PDB entry 7WBV | electron microscopy, 4.10 A resolution (low resolution: residue-level contacts below are approximate; hydrogen-bond / salt-bridge calls are withheld) | chains N and a of the 26 polymer chains in the assembly

Chain N:
Molecule: 198-nt DNA strand
Sequence (198 nucleotides; row label = number of the first residue in the row; numbers below 1 keep their minus sign (DG-125 is residue -125)):
  -125 GCTTACGTCA GTCTGGCCAT CTTTGTGTTT GGTGTGTTTG GGTGGTGGCC GTTTTCGTTG
   -65 TTTTTTTCTG TCTCGTGCCT GGTGTCTTGG GTGTAATCCC CTTGGCGGTT AAAACGCGGG
    -5 GGACAGCGCG TACGTGCGTT TAAGCGGTGC TAGAGCTGTC TACGACCAAT TGAGCGGCCT
    55 CGGCACCGGG ATTCTGAT
Disordered / not traced: -125 to -87, -68 to -64

Chain a:
Molecule: Histone H3.3
Source organism: Homo sapiens
UniProtKB: P84243 (H33_HUMAN); residues 0-135 here correspond to UniProt positions 1-136 (UniProt number = residue number + 1)
Sequence (139 residues; row label = number of the first residue in the row; numbers below 1 keep their minus sign (Gly-3 is residue -3)):
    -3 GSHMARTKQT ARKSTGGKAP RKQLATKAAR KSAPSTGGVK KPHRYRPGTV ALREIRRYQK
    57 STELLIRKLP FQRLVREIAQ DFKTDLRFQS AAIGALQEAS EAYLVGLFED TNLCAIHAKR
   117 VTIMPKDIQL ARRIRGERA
Disordered / not traced: -3 to 37, 135
Differences from the reference sequence: expression tag (-3 to -1)
UniProt features mapped onto this chain:
  - site: Ser31 (Interaction with ZMYND11)
  - modified residue: Arg2 (Asymmetric dimethylarginine), Thr3 (Phosphothreonine), Lys4 (Allysine), Gln5 (5-glutamyl dopamine), Thr6 (Phosphothreonine), Arg8 (Citrulline), Lys9 (N6,N6,N6-trimethyllysine), Ser10 (ADP-ribosylserine), Thr11 (Phosphothreonine), Lys14 (N6-(2-hydroxyisobutyryl)lysine), Arg17 (Asymmetric dimethylarginine), Lys18 (N6-(2-hydroxyisobutyryl)lysine), Lys23 (N6-(2-hydroxyisobutyryl)lysine), Arg26 (Citrulline), Lys27 (N6,N6,N6-trimethyllysine), Ser28 (ADP-ribosylserine), Ser31 (Phosphoserine), Lys36 (N6,N6,N6-trimethyllysine), Lys37 (N6-methyllysine), Tyr41 (Phosphotyrosine) and 9 more in UniProt
  - lipidation: Lys18 (N6-decanoyllysine)

How chain N and chain a interact:
Residue-residue contacts (16; chain N residue first):
  DG8(N) - Pro43(a)
  DT9(N) - Pro43(a)
  DT9(N) - Gly44(a)
  DT9(N) - Val46(a)
  DG10(N) - His39(a)
  DG10(N) - Arg40(a)
  DA17(N) - Arg63(a)
  DA17(N) - Leu65(a)
  DA17(N) - Pro66(a)
  DA17(N) - Arg69(a)
  DG18(N) - Arg63(a)
  DG18(N) - Lys64(a)
  DG18(N) - Leu65(a)
  DA26(N) - Arg83(a)
  DG27(N) - Asp81(a)
  DG27(N) - Arg83(a)
Other interface residues (no listed pair), chain N (8 interface residues in all): DC-2
Other interface residues (no listed pair), chain a (17 interface residues in all): Tyr41, Arg42, Thr45, Ala47, Lys115

Summary:
8 residues of chain N face 17 of chain a across their interface.
Chain N is a 198-nt DNA strand and chain a is Histone H3.3 (Homo sapiens); the structure, RNA polymerase II
elongation complex bound with Elf1 and Spt4/5, stalled at SHL(-4) of the nucleosome, was determined by
electron microscopy together with 7WBW, 7WBX and 8HE5 from the same study.
